6BLP - chains A and E of the 12 polymer chains in the assembly; structure by X-ray diffraction, 3.20 A resolution.

Chain A:
Name: DNA-directed RNA polymerase II subunit RPB1
From: Saccharomyces cerevisiae (strain ATCC 204508 / S288c)
Notes: EC 2.7.7.6
Reference sequence: P04050 (RPB1_YEAST); numbering as in UniProt (aligned over 1-1733)
Chain sequence (1733 residues; numbered 1 to 1733; the number before each row is that of its first residue):
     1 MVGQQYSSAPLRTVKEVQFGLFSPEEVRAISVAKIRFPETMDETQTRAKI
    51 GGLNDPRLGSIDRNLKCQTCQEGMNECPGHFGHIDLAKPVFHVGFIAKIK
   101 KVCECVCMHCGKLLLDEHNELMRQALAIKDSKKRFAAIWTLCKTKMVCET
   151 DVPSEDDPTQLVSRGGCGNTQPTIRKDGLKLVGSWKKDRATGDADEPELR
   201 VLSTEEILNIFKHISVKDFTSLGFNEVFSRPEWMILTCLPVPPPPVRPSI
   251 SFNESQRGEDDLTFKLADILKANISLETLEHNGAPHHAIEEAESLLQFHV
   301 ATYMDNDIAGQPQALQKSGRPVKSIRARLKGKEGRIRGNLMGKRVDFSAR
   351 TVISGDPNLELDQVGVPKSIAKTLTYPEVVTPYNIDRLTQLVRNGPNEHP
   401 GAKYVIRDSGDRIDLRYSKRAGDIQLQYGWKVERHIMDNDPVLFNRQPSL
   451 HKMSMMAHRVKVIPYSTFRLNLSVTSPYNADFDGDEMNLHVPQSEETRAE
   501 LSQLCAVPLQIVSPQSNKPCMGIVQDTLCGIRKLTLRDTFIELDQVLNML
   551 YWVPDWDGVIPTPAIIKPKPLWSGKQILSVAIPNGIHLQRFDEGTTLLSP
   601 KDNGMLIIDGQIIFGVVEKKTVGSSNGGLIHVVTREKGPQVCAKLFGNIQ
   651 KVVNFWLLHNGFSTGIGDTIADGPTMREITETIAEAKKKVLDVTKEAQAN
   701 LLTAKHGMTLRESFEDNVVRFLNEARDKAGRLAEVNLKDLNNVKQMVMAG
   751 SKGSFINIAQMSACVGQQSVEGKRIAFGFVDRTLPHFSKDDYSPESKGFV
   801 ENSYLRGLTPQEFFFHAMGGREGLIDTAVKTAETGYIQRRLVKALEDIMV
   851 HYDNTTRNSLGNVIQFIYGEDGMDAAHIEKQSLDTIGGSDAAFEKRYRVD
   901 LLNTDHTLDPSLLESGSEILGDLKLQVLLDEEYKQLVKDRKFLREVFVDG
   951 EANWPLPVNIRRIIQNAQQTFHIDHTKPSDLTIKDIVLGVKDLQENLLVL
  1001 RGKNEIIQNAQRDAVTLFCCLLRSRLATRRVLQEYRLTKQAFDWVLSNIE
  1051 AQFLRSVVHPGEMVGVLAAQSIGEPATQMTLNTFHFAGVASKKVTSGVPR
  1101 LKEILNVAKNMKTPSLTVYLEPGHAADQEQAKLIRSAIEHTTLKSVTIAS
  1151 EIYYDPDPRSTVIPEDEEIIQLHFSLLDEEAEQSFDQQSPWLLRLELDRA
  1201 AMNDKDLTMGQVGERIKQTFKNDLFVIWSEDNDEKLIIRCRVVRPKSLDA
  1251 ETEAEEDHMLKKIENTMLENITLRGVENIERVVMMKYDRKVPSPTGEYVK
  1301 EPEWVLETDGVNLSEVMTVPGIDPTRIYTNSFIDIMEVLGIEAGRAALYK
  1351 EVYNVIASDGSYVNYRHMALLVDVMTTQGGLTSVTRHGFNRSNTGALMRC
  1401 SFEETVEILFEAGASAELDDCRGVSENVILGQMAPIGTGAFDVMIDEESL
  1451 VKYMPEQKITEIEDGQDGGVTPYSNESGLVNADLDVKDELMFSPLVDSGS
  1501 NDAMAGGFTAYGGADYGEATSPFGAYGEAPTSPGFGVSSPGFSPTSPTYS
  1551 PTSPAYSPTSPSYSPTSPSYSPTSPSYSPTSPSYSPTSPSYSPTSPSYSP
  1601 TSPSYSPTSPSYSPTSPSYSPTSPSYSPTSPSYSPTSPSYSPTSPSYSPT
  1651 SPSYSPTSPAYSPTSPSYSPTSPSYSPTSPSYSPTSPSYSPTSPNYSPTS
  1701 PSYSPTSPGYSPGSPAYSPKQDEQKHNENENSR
Disordered / not traced: 1-2, 149-164, 186-200, 251-258, 1081-1092, 1176-1186, 1244-1253, 1447-1733
UniProt features mapped onto this chain:
  - region: P248 to D260 (Lid loop), N306 to K323 (Rudder loop), P810 to E822 (Bridging helix)
  - binding site (Zn(2+)): C67, C70, C77, H80, C107, C110, C148, C167
  - binding site (Mg(2+)): D481, D483, D485
  - modified residue: T1471 (Phosphothreonine)
  - cross-link (Glycyl lysine isopeptide (Lys-Gly)): K695 (interchain with G-Cter in ubiquitin), K1246 (interchain with G-Cter in ubiquitin), K1350 (interchain with G-Cter in ubiquitin)

Chain E:
Name: DNA-directed RNA polymerases I, II, and III subunit RPABC1
From: Saccharomyces cerevisiae (strain ATCC 204508 / S288c)
Reference sequence: P20434 (RPAB1_YEAST); numbering as in UniProt (aligned over 1-215)
Chain sequence (215 residues; each row starts with the number of its first residue):
     1 MDQENERNISRLWRAFRTVKEMVKDRGYFITQEEVELPLEDFKAKYCDSM
    51 GRPQRKMMSFQANPTEESISKFPDMGSLWVEFCDEPSVGVKTMKTFVIHI
   101 QEKNFQTGIFVYQNNITPSAMKLVPSIPPATIETFNEAALVVNITHHELV
   151 PKHIRLSSDEKRELLKRYRLKESQLPRIQRADPVALYLGLKRGEVVKIIR
   201 KSETSGRYASYRICM
Disordered / not traced: 1-2

Interface between chain A and chain E:
Pairs across the interface (88; chain A residue first):
  R857(A) with Y168(E), hydrogen bond (side chain-backbone); L170(E); Q174(E)
  L860(A) with Q174(E)
  G861(A) with Q174(E), hydrogen bond (backbone-side chain)
  N862(A) with S173(E), hydrogen bond (side chain-backbone); Q174(E)
  V863(A) with L170(E), hydrophobic; Q174(E), hydrogen bond (backbone-backbone); P176(E)
  Q865(A) with Y208(E)
  F866(A) with L175(E), hydrophobic; P176(E); Y208(E), hydrogen bond (backbone-side chain); S210(E); Y211(E)
  I867(A) with Y208(E)
  G869(A) with T204(E)
  E870(A) with R200(E), salt bridge; S202(E), hydrogen bond; T204(E); S205(E), hydrogen bond (backbone-side chain); Y208(E)
  D871(A) with T204(E), hydrogen bond; S205(E)
  F942(A) with G206(E); R207(E)
  V946(A) with K201(E); S202(E)
  F947(A) with E203(E)
  W954(A) with E203(E)
  L956(A) with T204(E)
  N1004(A) with R167(E)
  I1006(A) with Y168(E), hydrophobic
  A1010(A) with Y168(E)
  D1013(A) with S205(E); R207(E)
  A1014(A) with S205(E)
  T1016(A) with S205(E); R207(E)
  L1017(A) with E203(E); T204(E); S205(E), hydrogen bond (backbone-backbone)
  M1317(A) with V142(E)
  T1318(A) with R11(E), hydrogen bond (backbone-side chain); R14(E), hydrogen bond (backbone-side chain); A138(E); V142(E)
  P1320(A) with R14(E)
  P1324(A) with V142(E), hydrophobic; H147(E)
  T1325(A) with H146(E), hydrogen bond (side chain-backbone); H147(E); E148(E), hydrogen bond (backbone-backbone)
  R1326(A) with E148(E)
  I1327(A) with H147(E), hydrogen bond (backbone-side chain)
  Y1328(A) with L149(E), hydrophobic
  E1337(A) with P183(E)
  V1338(A) with I144(E); P183(E)
  L1339(A) with I144(E), hydrophobic; H147(E); V150(E); V184(E)
  G1340(A) with D182(E); P183(E)
  I1341(A) with D182(E), hydrogen bond (backbone-side chain); R212(E)
  E1342(A) with P151(E); H153(E); I198(E); R200(E), salt bridge; R212(E), salt bridge
  A1343(A) with L149(E); V150(E), hydrophobic
  R1345(A) with R200(E)
  A1346(A) with L149(E), hydrophobic
  Y1349(A) with E203(E), hydrogen bond
  Y1365(A) with E203(E); T204(E)
  R1366(A) with T204(E), hydrogen bond
  T1376(A) with R212(E), hydrogen bond (backbone-side chain)
  T1377(A) with P176(E); R177(E), hydrogen bond (backbone-backbone)
  Q1378(A) with R177(E); M215(E)
  G1379(A) with R177(E); Q179(E)
Other interface residues (no listed pair), chain A (54 interface residues in all): T855, I1007, V1319, I1335, A1347, D1373, G1380
Other interface residues (no listed pair), chain E (43 interface residues in all): V141, E163, R169, I178, A209

Summary:
Chain A and chain E form an interface of 54 and 43 residues respectively; the contacts include 19 hydrogen
bonds and 3 salt bridges. Among the polar pairs are E870(A)-R200(E), E1342(A)-R200(E) and E1342(A)-R212(E).
UniProt lists 8 Zn2+-binding residues and 3 Mg2+-binding residues on chain A.
Here chain A is DNA-directed RNA polymerase II subunit RPB1 and chain E is DNA-directed RNA polymerases I, II,
and III subunit RPABC1, both from Saccharomyces cerevisiae (strain ATCC 204508 / S288c). Entry 6BLP (Pol II
elongation complex with an abasic lesion at i+1 position, soaking AMPCPP) was determined by X-ray diffraction
together with 6BLO, 6BM2, 6BM4 and 6BQF from the same study.
